PDB entry 7KTF | X-ray diffraction, 1.49 A resolution | chains A and D of the 4 polymer chains in the assembly

# Chain A
Protein: DNA-directed DNA/RNA polymerase mu
From: Homo sapiens
Notes: EC 2.7.7.7
UniProtKB: Q9NP87 (DPOLM_HUMAN); aligned to UniProt positions 132-494 over residues 132-494
Sequence (356 residues; row label = number of the first residue in the row; note: 12 numbers in that range are skipped by the numbering (no residue carries them; nothing is unmodelled there)):
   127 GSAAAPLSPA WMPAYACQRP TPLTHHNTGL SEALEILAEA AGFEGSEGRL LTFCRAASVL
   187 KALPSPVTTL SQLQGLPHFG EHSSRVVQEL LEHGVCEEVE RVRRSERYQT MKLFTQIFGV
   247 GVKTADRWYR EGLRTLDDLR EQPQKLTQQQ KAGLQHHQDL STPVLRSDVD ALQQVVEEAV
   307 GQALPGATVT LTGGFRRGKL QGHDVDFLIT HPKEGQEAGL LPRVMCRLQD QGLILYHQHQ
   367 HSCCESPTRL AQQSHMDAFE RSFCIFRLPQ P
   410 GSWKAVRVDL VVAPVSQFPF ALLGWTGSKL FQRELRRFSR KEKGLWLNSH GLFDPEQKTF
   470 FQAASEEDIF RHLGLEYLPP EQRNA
Unresolved in the structure: 127-136, 365-383
Differences from the reference sequence: expression tag (127-131); linker (410)
Metal / ion sites: Na+: Thr241, Ile243, Val246 (shared with 1 residue of chain P); Mg2+ site 1: Asp330, Asp332 (together with pyrophosphate) (shared with 1 residue of chain P); Mg2+ site 2: Asp330, Asp332, Asp418 (shared with 2 residues of chain P)
Ligand contacts: pyrophosphate (PPV): Gly319, Gly320, Arg323, Lys325, Gly328, His329, Asp330, Asp332
Swiss-Prot annotation at these positions:
  - region: Arg323 to Asp332 (Involved in ssDNA binding)
  - binding site (Mg(2+)): Asp330, Asp332, Asp418
  - site: Gly433 (Responsible for the low discrimination between dNTP and rNTP)
Reported in the primary citation:
  - mutagenesis - R445A: increased catalytic activity on dGTP misinsertion
  - mutagenesis - K438D: decreased catalytic activity on Mg2+-dependent dGTP:At
  - mutagenesis - K438D (23-fold): decreased catalytic activity on :Ct insertion
  - mutagenesis - K438D: unchanged catalytic activity on in the presence of Mn2+
  - mutagenesis - Q441A: unchanged catalytic activity on 8-oxodGTP

# Chain D
Molecule: 4-nt DNA strand
Sequence (4 nucleotides; numbered 1 to 4; the number before each row is that of its first residue):
     1 GCCG

# How chain A and chain D interact
Residue-residue contacts (13):
  Gly174(A) - DG1(D)  hydrogen bond to the base
  Arg175(A) - DG1(D)  salt bridge to the phosphate
  Thr178(A) - DG1(D)  hydrogen bond to the base
  Thr178(A) - DC2(D)  sugar contact
  Phe179(A) - DG1(D)  sugar contact
  Pro203(A) - DC3(D)  phosphate contact
  His204(A) - DC2(D)  sugar contact
  His204(A) - DC3(D)  hydrogen bond to the phosphate
  Gly206(A) - DC2(D)  hydrogen bond to the phosphate
  Glu207(A) - DC2(D)  hydrogen bond to the phosphate
  His208(A) - DG1(D)  salt bridge to the phosphate
  His208(A) - DC2(D)  hydrogen bond to the phosphate
  Ser209(A) - DC2(D)  hydrogen bond to the phosphate
Other interface residues (no listed pair), chain A (14 interface residues in all): Ala140, Arg181, Leu202, Phe205
Other interface residues (no listed pair), chain D (4 interface residues in all): DG4

# Overview
The interface between chain A and chain D involves 14 residues on one side and 4 on the other, with 7 hydrogen
bonds and 2 salt bridges. Polar pairs include Gly174(A)-DG1(D), Thr178(A)-DG1(D) and His204(A)-DC3(D). From
the paper: R445A of chain A increases catalytic activity on dGTP misinsertion; K438D of chain A reduces
catalytic activity on Mg2+-dependent dGTP:At.
Here chain A is DNA-directed DNA/RNA polymerase mu (Homo sapiens) and chain D is a 4-nt DNA strand. Entry 7KTF
(DNA Polymerase Mu, 8-oxodGTP:Ct Product State Ternary Complex, 50 mM Mg2+ (180min)) was determined by X-ray
diffraction (same publication as 7KSS, 7KST, 7KSU, 7KSV, 7KSW, 7KSX and 25 further entries).
